2NX5 - chains C and E of the 5 polymer chains in the assembly; structure by X-ray diffraction, 2.70 A resolution.

[Chain C]
Name: EBV peptide, EPLPQGQLTAY
Sequence (11 residues; numbered 1 to 11; the number before each row is that of its first residue):
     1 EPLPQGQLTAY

[Chain E]
Name: ELS4 TCR beta chain
Source organism: Homo sapiens
Sequence (243 residues; row label = number of the first residue in the row; note: 4 numbers in that range are skipped by the numbering (no residue carries them; nothing is unmodelled there)):
     1 DAGITQSPRHKVTETGTPVTLRCHQTENHRYMYWYRQDPGHGLRLIHYSY
    51 GVKDTDKGEVSD
    64 GYSVSRSKTEDFLLTLESATSSQTSVYFCATGTGDSNQ
   105 PQHFGDGTRLSILEDLNKVFPPEVAVFEPSEAEISHTQKATLVCLATGFF
   155 PDHVELSWWVNGKEVHSGVCTDPQPLKEQPALNDSRYALSSRLRVSATFW
   205 QNPRNHFRCQVQFYGLSENDEWTQDRAKPVTQIVSAEAWGRAD
Disulfides: Cys23-Cys92, Cys148-Cys213

[How chain C and chain E interact]
Contacting residue pairs (12; chain C residue first):
  Gln5(C) with Gly97(E); Asp98(E)
  Gly6(C) with Arg30(E); Thr96(E)
  Gln7(C) with Asn28(E), hydrogen bond (side chain-backbone); His29(E); Arg30(E), hydrogen bond (side chain-backbone); Gly95(E); Thr96(E), hydrogen bond (backbone-backbone); Asp98(E)
  Leu8(C) with Thr96(E); Asp98(E)
Also at the interface, not in a pair above, chain C (5 interface residues in all): Thr9
Also at the interface, not in a pair above, chain E (8 interface residues in all): Gln101

[In short]
5 residues of chain C and 8 residues of chain E are in contact; the contacts include 3 hydrogen bonds. Polar
contacts include Gln7(C)-Asn28(E), Gln7(C)-Arg30(E) and Gln7(C)-Thr96(E).
Here chain C is EBV peptide, EPLPQGQLTAY and chain E is ELS4 TCR beta chain (Homo sapiens). Entry 2NX5
(Crystal structure of ELS4 TCR bound to HLA-B*3501 presenting EBV peptide EPLPQGQLTAY at 1.7A) was determined
by X-ray diffraction together with 2NW2 and 2NW3 from the same study.
